3M3Y - chains A and I of the 13 polymer chains in the assembly; structure by X-ray diffraction, 3.18 A resolution.

# Chain A
Name: DNA-directed RNA polymerase II subunit RPB1
Organism: Saccharomyces cerevisiae
Notes: EC 2.7.7.6
UniProtKB: P04050 (RPB1_YEAST); residue numbers follow UniProt; this construct covers 1-1733
Sequence (1733 residues; numbered 1 to 1733; the number before each row is that of its first residue):
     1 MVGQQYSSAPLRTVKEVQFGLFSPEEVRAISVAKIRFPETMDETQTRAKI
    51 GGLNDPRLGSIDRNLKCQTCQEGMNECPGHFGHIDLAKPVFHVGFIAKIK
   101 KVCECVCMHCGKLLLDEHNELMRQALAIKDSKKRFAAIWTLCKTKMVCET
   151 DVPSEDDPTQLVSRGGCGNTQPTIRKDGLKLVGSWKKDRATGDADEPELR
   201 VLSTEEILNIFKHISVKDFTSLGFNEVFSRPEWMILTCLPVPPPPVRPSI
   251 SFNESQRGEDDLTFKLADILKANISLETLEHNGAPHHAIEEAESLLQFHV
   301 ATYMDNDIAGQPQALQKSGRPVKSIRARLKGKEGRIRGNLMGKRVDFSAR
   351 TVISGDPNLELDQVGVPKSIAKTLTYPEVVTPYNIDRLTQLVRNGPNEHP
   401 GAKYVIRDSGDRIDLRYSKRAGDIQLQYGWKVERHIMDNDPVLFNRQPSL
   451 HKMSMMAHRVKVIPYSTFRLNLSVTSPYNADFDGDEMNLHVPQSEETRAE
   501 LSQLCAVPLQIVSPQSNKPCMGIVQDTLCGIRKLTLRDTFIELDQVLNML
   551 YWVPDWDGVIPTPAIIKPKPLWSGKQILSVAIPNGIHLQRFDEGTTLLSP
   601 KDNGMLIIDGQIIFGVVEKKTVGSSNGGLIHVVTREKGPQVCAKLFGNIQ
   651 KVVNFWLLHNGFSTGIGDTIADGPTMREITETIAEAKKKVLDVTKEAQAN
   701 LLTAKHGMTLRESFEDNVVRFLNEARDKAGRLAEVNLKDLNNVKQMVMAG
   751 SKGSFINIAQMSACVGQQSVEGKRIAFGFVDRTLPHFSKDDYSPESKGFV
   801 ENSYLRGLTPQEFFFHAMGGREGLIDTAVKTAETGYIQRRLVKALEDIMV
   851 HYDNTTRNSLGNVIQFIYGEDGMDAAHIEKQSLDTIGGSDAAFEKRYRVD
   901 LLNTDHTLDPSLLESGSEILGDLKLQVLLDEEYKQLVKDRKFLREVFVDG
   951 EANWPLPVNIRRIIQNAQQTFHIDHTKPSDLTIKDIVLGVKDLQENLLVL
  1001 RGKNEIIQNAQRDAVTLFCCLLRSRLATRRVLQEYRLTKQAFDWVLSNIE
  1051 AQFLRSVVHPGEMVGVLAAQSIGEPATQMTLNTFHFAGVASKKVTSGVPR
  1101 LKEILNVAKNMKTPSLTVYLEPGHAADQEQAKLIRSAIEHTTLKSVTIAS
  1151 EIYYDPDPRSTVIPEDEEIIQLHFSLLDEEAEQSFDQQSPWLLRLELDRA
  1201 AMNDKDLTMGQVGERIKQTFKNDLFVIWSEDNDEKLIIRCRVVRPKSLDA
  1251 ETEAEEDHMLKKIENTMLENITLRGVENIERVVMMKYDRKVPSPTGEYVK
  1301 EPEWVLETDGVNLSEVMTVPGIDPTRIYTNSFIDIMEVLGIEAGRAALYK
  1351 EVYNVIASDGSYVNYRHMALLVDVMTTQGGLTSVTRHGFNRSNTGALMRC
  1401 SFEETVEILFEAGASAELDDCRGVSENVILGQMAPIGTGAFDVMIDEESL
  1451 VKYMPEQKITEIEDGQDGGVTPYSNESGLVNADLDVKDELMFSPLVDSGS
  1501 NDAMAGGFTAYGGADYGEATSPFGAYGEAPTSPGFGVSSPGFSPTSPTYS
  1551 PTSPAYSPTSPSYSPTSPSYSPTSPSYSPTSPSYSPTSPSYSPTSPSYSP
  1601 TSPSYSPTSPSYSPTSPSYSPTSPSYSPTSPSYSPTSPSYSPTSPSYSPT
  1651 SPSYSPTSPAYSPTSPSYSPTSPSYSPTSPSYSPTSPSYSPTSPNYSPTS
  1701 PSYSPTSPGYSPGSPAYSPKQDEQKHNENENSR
Disordered / not traced: 1-2, 155-160, 187-198, 1082-1091, 1177-1186, 1244-1253, 1446-1733
Ion coordination: Zn2+ site 1: Cys70, Cys77, His80; Zn2+ site 2: Cys110, Cys167; Mg2+: Asp481, Asp483, Asp485 (shared with 2 residues of chain R)
Small-molecule neighbours: cis-diammine(pyridine)chloroplatinum(II) (C7P): Ala828, Thr831, Ala832
Reported in the primary citation:
  - binding site for cis-diammine(pyridine)chloroplatinum(II): Ala828, Thr831

# Chain I
Name: DNA-directed RNA polymerase II subunit RPB9
Organism: Saccharomyces cerevisiae
UniProtKB: P27999 (RPB9_YEAST); numbering as in UniProt (aligned over 1-122)
Sequence (122 residues; numbered 1 to 122; the number before each row is that of its first residue):
     1 MTTFRFCRDCNNMLYPREDKENNRLLFECRTCSYVEEAGSPLVYRHELIT
    51 NIGETAGVVQDIGSDPTLPRSDRECPKCHSRENVFFQSQQRRKDTSMVLF
   101 FVCLSCSHIFTSDQKNKRTQFS
Disordered / not traced: 1, 121-122
Ion coordination: Zn2+ site 1: Cys7, Cys10, Cys29, Cys32; Zn2+ site 2: Cys75, Cys78, Cys103, Cys106

# Chain A / chain I interface
Residue-residue contacts (63; chain A residue first):
  Ala697(A) with Met97(I)
  Gln698(A) with Met97(I); Val98(I); Leu99(I); Ser112(I), hydrogen bond (backbone-side chain)
  Ala699(A) with Ser112(I); Asp113(I); Gln114(I), hydrogen bond (backbone-backbone); Lys115(I)
  Asn700(A) with Ser96(I); Val98(I); Asp113(I); Lys115(I); Asn116(I), hydrogen bond
  Leu701(A) with Gln114(I)
  Thr709(A) with Lys93(I); Asp94(I)
  Arg711(A) with Gln87(I), hydrogen bond; Thr95(I), hydrogen bond (side chain-backbone); Met97(I)
  Phe714(A) with Met97(I), hydrophobic
  Asp781(A) with Arg91(I), salt bridge
  Arg782(A) with Thr67(I)
  Ser788(A) with Thr67(I); Pro69(I)
  Lys789(A) with Thr67(I), hydrogen bond (backbone-backbone); Pro69(I)
  Asp790(A) with Phe86(I); Gln87(I); Arg91(I), salt bridge
  Tyr792(A) with Gln87(I), hydrogen bond
  Thr1147(A) with Leu48(I); Ile49(I)
  Ile1148(A) with Glu47(I); Leu48(I), hydrogen bond (backbone-backbone); Ile49(I), hydrogen bond (backbone-backbone)
  Ala1149(A) with Arg45(I); Glu47(I)
  Ser1150(A) with Tyr44(I); Arg45(I); His46(I), hydrogen bond (backbone-backbone); Glu47(I)
  Glu1151(A) with Leu42(I); Tyr44(I); Arg45(I), salt bridge
  Ile1152(A) with Leu42(I); Val43(I), hydrogen bond (backbone-backbone); Tyr44(I), hydrogen bond (backbone-backbone)
  Tyr1153(A) with Pro41(I); Leu42(I), hydrophobic
  Tyr1154(A) with Glu18(I); Asn23(I); Arg24(I); Pro41(I), hydrogen bond (backbone-backbone)
  Val1162(A) with Pro41(I), hydrophobic
  Pro1190(A) with Glu18(I)
  Trp1191(A) with Leu25(I), hydrophobic; Val43(I), hydrophobic
  Ala1254(A) with Lys20(I)
  Asp1257(A) with Pro16(I)
  Lys1261(A) with Tyr44(I)
  Glu1264(A) with Tyr44(I); His46(I), salt bridge
Interface residues without a listed pair, chain A (34 interface residues in all): Lys1144, Pro1156, Glu1196, Asp1198, Leu1268
Interface residues without a listed pair, chain I (33 interface residues in all): Leu68

# Summary
34 residues of chain A face 33 of chain I across their interface, with 13 hydrogen bonds and 4 salt bridges.
Among the polar pairs are Asp781(A)-Arg91(I), Asp790(A)-Arg91(I) and Glu1151(A)-Arg45(I). Chain A binds
cis-diammine(pyridine)chloroplatinum(II). Cys70(A), Cys77(A) and His80(A) form the Zn2+ site 1. From the
paper: a binding site for cis-diammine(pyridine)chloroplatinum(II) at Ala828(A) and Thr831(A).
Chain A is DNA-directed RNA polymerase II subunit RPB1 and chain I is DNA-directed RNA polymerase II subunit
RPB9, both from Saccharomyces cerevisiae; the structure, RNA polymerase II elongation complex C, was
determined by X-ray diffraction (same publication as 3M4O).
